2AJZ - chains L and H; structure by X-ray diffraction, 2.30 A resolution.

# Chain L
Name: Antibody 7A1 Fab'
Source organism: Mus musculus
Notes: fragment: immunoglobulin igg1 kappa light chain; antibody fragment or engineered binder
Chain sequence (216 residues; each row starts with the number of its first residue; a row labelled like 27A-27E holds insertion residues (27A, then the next letters in order)):
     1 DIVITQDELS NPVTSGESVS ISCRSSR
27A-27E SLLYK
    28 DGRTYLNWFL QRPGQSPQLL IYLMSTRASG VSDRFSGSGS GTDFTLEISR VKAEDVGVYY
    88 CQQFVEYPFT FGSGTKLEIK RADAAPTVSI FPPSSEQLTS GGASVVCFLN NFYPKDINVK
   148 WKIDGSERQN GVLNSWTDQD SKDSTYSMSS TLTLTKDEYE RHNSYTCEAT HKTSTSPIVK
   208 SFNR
Cystine bridges: Cys23-Cys88, Cys134-Cys194
Ligand contacts: ecgonine methyl ester (ECG; 3-hydroxy-8-methyl-8-aza-bicyclo[3.2.1]octane-2-carboxylic acid methyl ester): Tyr27D, Tyr32, Phe91, Val92, Glu93, Tyr94, Phe96

# Chain H
Name: Antibody 7A1 Fab'
Source organism: Mus musculus
Notes: fragment: IMMUNOGLOBULIN IGG1 heavy CHAIN
UniProtKB: A2NUE8 (A2NUE8_MOUSE); the construct lacks a stretch of the UniProt sequence, so the offset changes along the chain: 6-35 = UniProt 24-53; 36-82 = UniProt 55-101; 83-100 = UniProt 105-122; 101-125 = UniProt 125-149
Chain sequence (219 residues; numbered 1 to 228 plus 6 insertion-coded residues; 15 numbers in that range are skipped by the numbering (no residue carries them; nothing is unmodelled there); the number before each row is that of its first residue; a row labelled like 82A-82C holds insertion residues (82A, then the next letters in order)):
     1 EVKLSESGPG LVKPSQSLSL TCTVTGYSIT TNYAW
   35A T
    36 WIRQFPGNKL EWMGYIRSSV ITRYNPSLKS RISITQDTSK NQFFLQL
82A-82C NSV
    83 TTEDTATYYC ARYDYYGN
100A-100B TG
   101 DYWGQGTSVT VSSAKTTPPS VYPLAPGTAA
   133 LKSSMVTLGC LVKGYFPEPV TV
   156 TW
   162 NSGSLSSG
   171 VHTFPAVLQS
   183 DLYTLTSSVT VPSS
   199 TW
   202 PSQTVTCNVA HPASSTKVDK KI
   226 VPR
Cystine bridges: Cys22-Cys92, Cys142-Cys208

# Chain L / chain H interface
Pairs across the interface - 66 pairs, chain L then chain H:
  Tyr32(L) - Tyr97(H)
  Tyr32(L) - Tyr98(H)
  Asn34(L) - Gly99(H)  hydrogen bond (side chain-backbone)
  Phe36(L) - Tyr95(H)
  Phe36(L) - Trp103(H)  hydrophobic
  Gln38(L) - Gln39(H)  hydrogen bond
  Gln38(L) - Tyr91(H)
  Gln42(L) - Tyr91(H)
  Ser43(L) - Tyr91(H)
  Ser43(L) - Gly104(H)  hydrogen bond (side chain-backbone)
  Ser43(L) - Gln105(H)
  Leu46(L) - Asn100(H)
  Leu46(L) - Thr100A(H)
  Leu46(L) - Gly100B(H)
  Tyr49(L) - Tyr98(H)
  Tyr49(L) - Asn100(H)
  Tyr87(L) - Gln39(H)  hydrogen bond
  Tyr87(L) - Asn43(H)
  Tyr87(L) - Leu45(H)  hydrophobic
  Gln89(L) - Tyr95(H)  hydrogen bond
  Phe91(L) - Tyr95(H)  hydrophobic
  Phe91(L) - Asp96(H)
  Phe91(L) - Tyr97(H)
  Phe91(L) - Gly99(H)
  Tyr94(L) - Trp47(H)  hydrophobic
  Tyr94(L) - Tyr50(H)
  Tyr94(L) - Arg58(H)  hydrogen bond
  Pro95(L) - Trp47(H)  hydrophobic
  Pro95(L) - Asn60(H)
  Phe96(L) - Trp47(H)
  Phe98(L) - Ile37(H)  hydrophobic
  Phe98(L) - Leu45(H)
  Phe98(L) - Tyr95(H)
  Ser116(L) - Thr139(H)
  Phe118(L) - Leu124(H)
  Phe118(L) - Ala125(H)
  Phe118(L) - Pro126(H)
  Phe118(L) - Thr139(H)
  Pro120(L) - Arg228(H)  hydrogen bond (backbone-side chain)
  Ser121(L) - Tyr122(H)
  Ser121(L) - Pro123(H)
  Glu123(L) - Pro123(H)
  Glu123(L) - Lys221(H)  salt bridge
  Gln124(L) - Tyr122(H)
  Gln124(L) - Lys145(H)
  Ser131(L) - Lys145(H)
  Val133(L) - Leu124(H)  hydrophobic
  Phe135(L) - Phe174(H)  hydrophobic
  Phe135(L) - Thr188(H)
  Phe135(L) - Ser189(H)
  Phe135(L) - Ser190(H)
  Asn137(L) - Phe174(H)
  Asn137(L) - Ser190(H)  hydrogen bond
  Asn138(L) - His172(H)  hydrogen bond
  Leu160(L) - Gln179(H)
  Asn161(L) - Val177(H)
  Ser162(L) - Phe174(H)
  Ser162(L) - Pro175(H)  hydrogen bond (side chain-backbone)
  Trp163(L) - Pro175(H)
  Thr164(L) - Phe174(H)
  Ser174(L) - His172(H)
  Ser174(L) - Phe174(H)
  Met175(L) - Phe174(H)
  Ser176(L) - Phe174(H)
  Ser176(L) - Thr188(H)  hydrogen bond
  Thr180(L) - Lys145(H)
Other interface residues (no listed pair), chain L (43 interface residues in all): Arg30, Pro44, Gln45, Leu50, Pro119, Ser127, Asp167, Thr178
Other interface residues (no listed pair), chain H (44 interface residues in all): Glu46, Asp101, Gly106, Gly127, Leu140, Leu143, Thr173

# Summary
The interface between chain L and chain H involves 43 residues on one side and 44 on the other, with 11
hydrogen bonds and 1 salt bridge. Polar pairs include Glu123(L)-Lys221(H), Asn34(L)-Gly99(H) and
Gln38(L)-Gln39(H). Chain L binds ecgonine methyl ester.
Here chain L is Antibody 7A1 Fab' and chain H is Antibody 7A1 Fab', both from Mus musculus. Entry 2AJZ
(Crystal Structure of Cocaine catalytic Antibody 7A1 Fab' in Complex with ecgonine methyl ester) was
determined by X-ray diffraction together with 2AJS, 2AJU, 2AJV, 2AJX, 2AJY and 2AK1 from the same study.
